6NNF - chains B and D of the 8 polymer chains in the assembly; structure by X-ray diffraction, 2.76 A resolution.

# Chain B
Molecule: Envelope glycoprotein gp41
Organism: Human immunodeficiency virus 1
Notes: fragment: gp41
UniProtKB: Q2N0S6 (Q2N0S6_9HIV1); residues 512-664 here correspond to UniProt positions 509-661 (UniProt number = residue number - 3)
Amino-acid sequence (153 residues; numbered 512 to 664; the number before each row is that of its first residue):
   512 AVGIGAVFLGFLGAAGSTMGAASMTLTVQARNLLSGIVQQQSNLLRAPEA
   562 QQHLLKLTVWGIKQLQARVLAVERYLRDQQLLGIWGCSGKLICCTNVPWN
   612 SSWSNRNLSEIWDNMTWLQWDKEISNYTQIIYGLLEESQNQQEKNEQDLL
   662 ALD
Disordered / not traced: 512-516, 550-566, 664
Sequence notes: engineered mutation Pro559 (Ile556 in Q2N0S6), Cys605 (Thr602 in Q2N0S6)
Cystine bridges: Cys598-Cys604
Covalently attached groups: N-acetylglucosamine (NAG) linked to Asn611, Asn637

# Chain D
Molecule: 35O22 scFv heavy chain
Organism: Homo sapiens
Notes: engineered mutation(s): E10T, L11T, K12T, A16S, I68N, K83T, F84S,; antibody fragment or engineered binder
Amino-acid sequence (153 residues; numbered 1 to 135 plus 18 insertion-coded residues; the number before each row is that of its first residue; a row labelled like 72A-72H holds insertion residues (72A, then the next letters in order)):
     1 QGQLVQSGATTTKPGSSVKISCKTSGYRFNFYHINWIRQTAGRGPEWMGW
    51 IS
   52A P
    53 YSGDKNLAPAFQDRVNMTTD
72A-72H TEVPVTSF
    73 TSTGAAYMEI
82A-82C RNL
    83 TSDDTGTYFCAKGLLRDG
100A-100F SSTWLP
   101 YLWGQGTLLTVSSASTGGGGSGGGGSGGGGSGGGG
Disordered / not traced: 111-135
Cystine bridges: Cys22-Cys92

# Interface between chain B and chain D
Contacting residue pairs (14):
  Gly527(B) - Phe31(D)
  Gly527(B) - Arg98(D)  hydrogen bond (backbone-side chain)
  Ser528(B) - Arg98(D)
  Thr529(B) - Arg98(D)
  Arg617(B) - Gln1(D)  hydrogen bond
  Ser620(B) - Leu97(D)
  Asp624(B) - Leu97(D)
  Asp624(B) - Arg98(D)  hydrogen bond (backbone-backbone)
  Asp624(B) - Asp99(D)  hydrogen bond (backbone-backbone)
  Asn625(B) - Tyr32(D)  hydrogen bond
  Asn625(B) - Leu97(D)
  Asn625(B) - Arg98(D)
  Thr627(B) - Arg98(D)
  Gln630(B) - Phe72H(D)
Other interface residues (no listed pair), chain B (11 interface residues in all): Glu621, Leu629
Other interface residues (no listed pair), chain D (9 interface residues in all): Leu96, Gly100

# In short
The interface between chain B and chain D involves 11 residues on one side and 9 on the other, with 5 hydrogen
bonds. Polar pairs include Gly527(B)-Arg98(D), Arg617(B)-Gln1(D) and Asn625(B)-Tyr32(D). N-acetylglucosamine
is covalently linked to Asn611(B) and Asn637(B).
Here chain B is Envelope glycoprotein gp41 (Human immunodeficiency virus 1) and chain D is 35O22 scFv heavy
chain (Homo sapiens). Entry 6NNF (Crystal Structure of HIV-1 BG505 SOSIP.664 Prefusion Env Trimer Bound to
VRC01 FR3-03 scFv in Complex ...) was determined by X-ray diffraction (same publication as 6NM6 and 6NNJ).
